6F4V - chains A and G; structure by X-ray diffraction, 1.80 A resolution.

# Chain A
Protein: Kallistatin
From: Homo sapiens
UniProt: P29622 (KAIN_HUMAN); residue numbers follow UniProt; this construct covers 48-387
Amino-acid sequence (341 residues; each row starts with the number of its first residue):
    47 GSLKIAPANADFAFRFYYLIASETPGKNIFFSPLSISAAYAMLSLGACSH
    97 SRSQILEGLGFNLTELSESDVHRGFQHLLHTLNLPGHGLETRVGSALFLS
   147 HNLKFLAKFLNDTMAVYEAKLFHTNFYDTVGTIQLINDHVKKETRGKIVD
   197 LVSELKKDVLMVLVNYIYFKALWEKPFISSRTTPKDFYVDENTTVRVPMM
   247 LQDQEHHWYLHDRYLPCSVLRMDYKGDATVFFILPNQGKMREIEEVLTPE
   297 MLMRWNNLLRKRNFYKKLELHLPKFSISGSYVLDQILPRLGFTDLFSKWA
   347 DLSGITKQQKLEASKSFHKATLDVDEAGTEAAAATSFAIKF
Differences from the reference sequence: expression tag (47)
Ion coordination: Na+: Tyr270, Gly272
UniProt features mapped onto this chain:
  - glycosylation (N-linked (GlcNAc...) asparagine): Asn108, Asn157, Asn238 (complex)

# Chain G
Protein: Kallistatin
From: Homo sapiens
UniProt: P29622 (KAIN_HUMAN); numbering as in UniProt (aligned over 388-427)
Amino-acid sequence (40 residues; numbered 388 to 427; the number before each row is that of its first residue):
   388 FSAQTNRHILRFNRPFLVVIFSTSTQSVLFLGKVVDPTKP
Unresolved in the structure: 388-392
UniProt features mapped onto this chain:
  - site: Phe388, Ser389 (Reactive bond)

# Interface between chain A and chain G
Pairs across the interface (125; chain A residue first):
  Ala52(A) - Gln413(G)
  Ala59(A) - Leu418(G)
  Phe60(A) - Leu418(G)  hydrophobic
  Tyr63(A) - Leu404(G)
  Tyr63(A) - Leu418(G)  hydrophobic
  Tyr63(A) - Lys420(G)
  Gly72(A) - Val422(G)
  Lys73(A) - Lys420(G)
  Lys73(A) - Val422(G)
  Asn74(A) - Lys420(G)
  Asn74(A) - Val421(G)
  Asn74(A) - Val422(G)  hydrogen bond (side chain-backbone)
  Asn74(A) - Asp423(G)  hydrogen bond (side chain-backbone)
  Asn74(A) - Lys426(G)
  Ile75(A) - Gly419(G)
  Ile75(A) - Lys420(G)  hydrogen bond (backbone-backbone)
  Phe76(A) - Phe417(G)  hydrophobic
  Phe76(A) - Leu418(G)
  Phe77(A) - Phe417(G)
  Phe77(A) - Leu418(G)  hydrogen bond (backbone-backbone)
  Ser78(A) - Leu416(G)  hydrogen bond (side chain-backbone)
  Ser78(A) - Phe417(G)
  Pro79(A) - Val415(G)
  Pro79(A) - Leu416(G)
  Pro79(A) - Phe417(G)
  Leu80(A) - Val415(G)
  Leu80(A) - Leu416(G)  hydrophobic
  Leu124(A) - Thr412(G)
  Leu124(A) - Ser414(G)
  Thr127(A) - Ser411(G)
  Thr127(A) - Thr412(G)
  Leu128(A) - Ser409(G)
  Leu128(A) - Leu416(G)  hydrophobic
  Ile213(A) - Phe417(G)  hydrophobic
  Phe215(A) - Ile407(G)  hydrophobic
  Phe215(A) - Phe417(G)  hydrophobic
  Asp232(A) - Asn400(G)
  Phe233(A) - Phe399(G)
  Phe233(A) - Asn400(G)
  Phe233(A) - Arg401(G)
  Phe233(A) - Pro402(G)
  Phe233(A) - Val422(G)
  Phe233(A) - Pro424(G)
  Tyr234(A) - Asn400(G)  hydrogen bond (backbone-backbone)
  Tyr234(A) - Arg401(G)
  Tyr234(A) - Pro402(G)
  Val235(A) - Pro402(G)
  Val235(A) - Val422(G)
  Val241(A) - Asp423(G)
  Val241(A) - Thr425(G)
  Arg242(A) - Thr425(G)
  Val243(A) - Pro424(G)  hydrophobic
  Val243(A) - Thr425(G)
  Met245(A) - Phe399(G)
  Tyr255(A) - Arg394(G)
  Tyr255(A) - His395(G)  hydrogen bond
  His257(A) - Arg394(G)  hydrogen bond (side chain-backbone)
  His257(A) - Leu397(G)
  Ser264(A) - Leu397(G)
  Leu266(A) - Phe399(G)  hydrophobic
  Asp273(A) - Ser409(G)
  Asp273(A) - Thr410(G)  hydrogen bond (backbone-backbone)
  Asp273(A) - Ser411(G)
  Ala274(A) - Phe408(G)
  Ala274(A) - Thr410(G)
  Thr275(A) - Val406(G)
  Thr275(A) - Ile407(G)
  Thr275(A) - Phe408(G)  hydrogen bond (backbone-backbone)
  Thr275(A) - Thr410(G)
  Val276(A) - Val405(G)  hydrophobic
  Val276(A) - Val406(G)
  Val276(A) - Ile407(G)  hydrophobic
  Phe277(A) - Leu404(G)
  Phe277(A) - Val405(G)
  Phe277(A) - Val406(G)  hydrogen bond (backbone-backbone)
  Phe278(A) - Phe399(G)  hydrophobic
  Phe278(A) - Phe403(G)  hydrophobic
  Phe278(A) - Leu404(G)
  Phe278(A) - Val405(G)  hydrophobic
  Ile279(A) - Phe403(G)
  Ile279(A) - Leu404(G)  hydrogen bond (backbone-backbone)
  Ile279(A) - Val406(G)  hydrophobic
  Leu280(A) - Arg398(G)
  Leu280(A) - Phe399(G)  hydrophobic
  Leu280(A) - Arg401(G)
  Pro281(A) - Arg401(G)  hydrogen bond (backbone-side chain)
  Pro281(A) - Pro402(G)
  Asn282(A) - Arg401(G)
  Gln283(A) - Arg401(G)
  Met286(A) - Pro402(G)
  Met286(A) - Phe403(G)
  Met286(A) - Leu404(G)  hydrophobic
  Met286(A) - Lys420(G)
  Ile289(A) - Leu404(G)  hydrophobic
  Glu290(A) - Lys420(G)  salt bridge
  Met299(A) - Phe408(G)  hydrophobic
  Lys313(A) - His395(G)
  Leu314(A) - His395(G)
  Leu314(A) - Ile396(G)
  Leu314(A) - Leu397(G)
  Glu315(A) - His395(G)  hydrogen bond (backbone-backbone)
  Glu315(A) - Ile396(G)
  Glu315(A) - Leu397(G)  hydrogen bond (backbone-backbone)
  Glu315(A) - Arg398(G)  salt bridge
  Leu316(A) - Leu397(G)
  Leu316(A) - Phe399(G)  hydrophobic
  His317(A) - Ile396(G)
  His317(A) - Leu397(G)  hydrogen bond (backbone-backbone)
  His317(A) - Arg398(G)  hydrogen bond
  His317(A) - Phe399(G)  hydrogen bond (backbone-backbone)
  Leu318(A) - Phe399(G)  hydrophobic
  Pro319(A) - Phe399(G)
  Phe321(A) - Phe403(G)  hydrophobic
  Phe321(A) - Val421(G)  hydrophobic
  Phe321(A) - Pro424(G)  hydrophobic
  Ser322(A) - Pro424(G)
  Ser322(A) - Lys426(G)
  Ser322(A) - Pro427(G)
  Ile323(A) - Lys420(G)
  Ile323(A) - Val421(G)  hydrophobic
  Ile323(A) - Lys426(G)
  Ile323(A) - Pro427(G)
  Ser324(A) - Pro427(G)  hydrogen bond (side chain-backbone)
  Ala377(A) - Phe417(G)  hydrophobic
  Ala378(A) - Phe417(G)
Interface residues without a listed pair, chain A (68 interface residues in all): Ser48, Leu49, Ala67, Tyr270, Leu293, Leu298, Lys312, Leu368, Thr375, Ala379

# Summary
The interface between chain A and chain G involves 68 residues on one side and 34 on the other; the contacts
include 19 hydrogen bonds and 2 salt bridges. Among the polar pairs are Glu290(A)-Lys420(G),
Glu315(A)-Arg398(G) and Asn74(A)-Val422(G). Tyr270(A) and Gly272(A) coordinate Na+.
Here chain A is Kallistatin and chain G is Kallistatin, both from Homo sapiens. Entry 6F4V (Crystal structure
of cleaved Kallistatin complexed with heparin at 1.8 Angstrom resolution) was determined by X-ray diffraction.
